PDB entry 7W98 | electron microscopy, 3.60 A resolution | chains D and C of the 4 polymer chains in the assembly

Chain D:
Name: Angiotensin-converting enzyme 2
From: Homo sapiens
Notes: EC 3.4.17.23, 3.4.17.-
UniProtKB: Q9BYF1 (ACE2_HUMAN); residue numbers follow UniProt; this construct covers 17-615
Chain sequence (625 residues; numbered 0 to 624; the number before each row is that of its first residue; numbering starts at 0):
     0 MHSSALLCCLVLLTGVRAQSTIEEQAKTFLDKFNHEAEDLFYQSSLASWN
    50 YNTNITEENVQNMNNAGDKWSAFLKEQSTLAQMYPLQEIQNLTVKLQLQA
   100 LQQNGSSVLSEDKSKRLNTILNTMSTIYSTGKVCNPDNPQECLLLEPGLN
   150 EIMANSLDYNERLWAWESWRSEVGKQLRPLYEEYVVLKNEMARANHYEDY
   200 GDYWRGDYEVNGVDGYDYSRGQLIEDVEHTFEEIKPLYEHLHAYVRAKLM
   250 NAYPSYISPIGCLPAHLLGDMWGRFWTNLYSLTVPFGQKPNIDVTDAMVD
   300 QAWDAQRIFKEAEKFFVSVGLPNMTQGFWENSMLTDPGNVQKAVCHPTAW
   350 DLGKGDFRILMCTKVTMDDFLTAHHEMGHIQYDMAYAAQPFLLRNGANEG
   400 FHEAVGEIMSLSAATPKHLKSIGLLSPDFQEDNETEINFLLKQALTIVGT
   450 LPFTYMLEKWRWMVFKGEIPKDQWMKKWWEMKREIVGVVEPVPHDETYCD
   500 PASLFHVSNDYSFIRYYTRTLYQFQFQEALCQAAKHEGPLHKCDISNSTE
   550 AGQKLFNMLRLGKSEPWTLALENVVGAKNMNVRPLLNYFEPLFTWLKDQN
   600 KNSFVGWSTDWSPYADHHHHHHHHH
Unresolved in the structure: 0-18, 616-624
Construct notes: initiating methionine (0); expression tag (1-16, 616-624)
Swiss-Prot annotation at these positions:
  - region (Interaction with SARS-CoV spike glycoprotein): Asp-30 to Tyr-41, Met-82 to Pro-84, Lys-353 to Arg-357
  - active site: Glu-375 (Proton acceptor), His-505 (Proton donor)
  - binding site (chloride): Arg-169, Trp-477, Lys-481
  - binding site (substrate): Arg-273, His-345, Pro-346, Tyr-515
  - binding site (Zn(2+)): His-374, His-378, Glu-402
  - glycosylation (N-linked (GlcNAc...) asparagine): Asn-53, Asn-90, Asn-103, Asn-322, Asn-432, Asn-546
  - mutagenesis: Ser-19 (S19P: Increases slightly the interaction with RBD domain of SARS-CoV-2 spike protein), Gln-24 to Lys-26 (Slightly inhibits interaction with SARS-CoV spike glycoprotein), Gln-24 (Q24T: Increases slightly the interaction with RBD domain of SARS-CoV-2 spike protein), Ala-25 (A25V: Increases slightly the interaction with RBD domain of SARS-CoV-2 spike protein), Thr-27 (T27Y: Increases slightly the interaction with RBD domain of SARS-CoV-2 spike protein. In sACE2.v2.2; increases interaction with RBD domain of SARS-CoV-2 spike protein ...), Leu-29 (L29F: Increases slightly the interaction with RBD domain of SARS-CoV-2 spike protein), Lys-31 (K31D: Abolishes interaction with SARS-CoV spike glycoprotein; K31Y: Increases slightly the interaction with RBD domain of SARS-CoV-2 spike protein), Asn-33 (N33D: Increases slightly the interaction with RBD domain of SARS-CoV-2 spike protein), His-34 (H34A: Increases slightly the interaction with RBD domain of SARS-CoV-2 spike protein), Glu-37 (E37A: No effect on interaction with SARS-CoV spike glycoprotein), Asp-38 (D38A: No effect on interaction with SARS-CoV spike glycoprotein), Leu-39 (L39R: Increases slightly the interaction with RBD domain of SARS-CoV-2 spike protein), 48 further mutagenesis entries in UniProt
Disulfides: Cys-133/Cys-141, Cys-344/Cys-361, Cys-530/Cys-542

Chain C:
Name: Spike glycoprotein
From: Severe acute respiratory syndrome-related coronavirus
UniProtKB: P0DTC2 (SPIKE_SARS2); numbering as in UniProt (aligned over 1-1206)
Chain sequence (1261 residues; row label = number of the first residue in the row):
     1 MFVFLVLLPLVSSQCVNLRTRTQLPPAYTNSFTRGVYYPDKVFRSSVLHS
    51 TQDLFLPFFSNVTWFHAIHVSGTNGTKRFDNPVLPFNDGVYFASTEKSNI
   101 IRGWIFGTTLDSKTQSLLIVNNATNVVIKVCEFQFCNDPFLGVYYHKNNK
   151 SWMESEFGVYSSANNCTFEYVSQPFLMDLEGKQGNFKNLREFVFKNIDGY
   201 FKIYSKHTPINLVRDLPQGFSALEPLVDLPIGINITRFQTLLALHRSYLT
   251 PGDSSSGWTAGAAAYYVGYLQPRTFLLKYNENGTITDAVDCALDPLSETK
   301 CTLKSFTVEKGIYQTSNFRVQPTESIVRFPNITNLCPFGEVFNATRFASV
   351 YAWNRKRISNCVADYSVLYNSASFSTFKCYGVSPTKLNDLCFTNVYADSF
   401 VIRGDEVRQIAPGQTGKIADYNYKLPDDFTGCVIAWNSNNLDSKVGGNYN
   451 YRYRLFRKSNLKPFERDISTEIYQAGSKPCNGVEGFNCYFPLQSYGFQPT
   501 NGVGYQPYRVVVLSFELLHAPATVCGPKKSTNLVKNKCVNFNFNGLTGTG
   551 VLTESNKKFLPFQQFGRDIADTTDAVRDPQTLEILDITPCSFGGVSVITP
   601 GTNTSNQVAVLYQGVNCTEVPVAIHADQLTPTWRVYSTGSNVFQTRAGCL
   651 IGAEHVNNSYECDIPIGAGICASYQTQTNSRGSASSVASQSIIAYTMSLG
   701 AENSVAYSNNSIAIPTNFTISVTTEILPVSMTKTSVDCTMYICGDSTECS
   751 NLLLQYGSFCTQLNRALTGIAVEQDKNTQEVFAQVKQIYKTPPIKDFGGF
   801 NFSQILPDPSKPSKRSFIEDLLFNKVTLADAGFIKQYGDCLGDIAARDLI
   851 CAQKFNGLTVLPPLLTDEMIAQYTSALLAGTITSGWTFGAGAALQIPFAM
   901 QMAYRFNGIGVTQNVLYENQKLIANQFNSAIGKIQDSLSSTASALGKLQN
   951 VVNQNAQALNTLVKQLSSNFGAISSVLNDILSRLDPPEAEVQIDRLITGR
  1001 LQSLQTYVTQQLIRAAEIRASANLAATKMSECVLGQSKRVDFCGKGYHLM
  1051 SFPQSAPHGVVFLHVTYVPAQEKNFTTAPAICHDGKAHFPREGVFVSNGT
  1101 HWFVTQRNFYEPQIITTDNTFVSGNCDVVIGIVNNTVYDPLQPELDSFKE
  1151 ELDKYFKNHTSPDVDLGDISGINASVVNIQKEIDRLNEVAKNLNESLIDL
  1201 QELGKYEQGSGYIPEAPRDGQAYVRKDGEWVLLSTFLENLYFQGDYKDDD
  1251 DKHHHHHHHHH
Unresolved in the structure: 1-13, 70-76, 156-157, 248-254, 621-640, 677-688, 828-853, 1148-1261
Construct notes: variant Arg-19 (Thr in P0DTC2), Gly-158 (Arg in P0DTC2), Arg-452 (Leu in P0DTC2), Lys-478 (Thr in P0DTC2), Gly-614 (Asp in P0DTC2), Arg-681 (Pro in P0DTC2), Asn-950 (Asp in P0DTC2); conflict Gly-682 (Arg in P0DTC2), Ser-683 (Arg in P0DTC2), Ser-685 (Arg in P0DTC2), Pro-986 (Lys in P0DTC2), Pro-987 (Val in P0DTC2); expression tag (1207-1261)
Swiss-Prot annotation at these positions:
  - region: Asn-280 to Cys-301 (Putative superantigen), Arg-403 to Asp-405 (Integrin-binding motif), Asn-448 to Tyr-451, Tyr-453 to Phe-456 (Immunodominant HLA epitope recognized by the CD8+), Ser-816 to Tyr-837 (Fusion peptide 1), Lys-835 to Phe-855 (Fusion peptide 2), Asp-1163 to Glu-1202 (Heptad repeat 2)
  - site: Arg-815, Ser-816 (Cleavage)
  - glycosylation: Asn-17 (N-linked (GlcNAc...) (complex) asparagine), Asn-61 (N-linked (GlcNAc...) (hybrid) asparagine), Asn-74 (N-linked (GlcNAc...) (complex) asparagine), Asn-122 (N-linked (GlcNAc...) (hybrid) asparagine), Asn-149 (N-linked (GlcNAc...) (complex) asparagine), Asn-165 (N-linked (GlcNAc...) (complex) asparagine), Asn-234 (N-linked (GlcNAc...) (high mannose) asparagine), Asn-282 (N-linked (GlcNAc...) (complex) asparagine), Thr-323 (O-linked (GalNAc) threonine), Ser-325 (O-linked (HexNAc...) serine), Asn-331 (N-linked (GlcNAc...) (complex) asparagine), Asn-343 (N-linked (GlcNAc...) (complex) asparagine), Asn-603 (N-linked (GlcNAc...) (hybrid) asparagine), Asn-616 (N-linked (GlcNAc...) (complex) asparagine), Asn-657 (N-linked (GlcNAc...) (complex) asparagine), Thr-676 (O-linked (GlcNAc...) threonine), Thr-678 (O-linked (GlcNAc...) threonine), Asn-709 (N-linked (GlcNAc...) (high mannose) asparagine), Asn-717 (N-linked (GlcNAc...) (hybrid) asparagine), Asn-801 (N-linked (GlcNAc...) (hybrid) asparagine) and 6 more in UniProt
  - natural variant: Leu-5 (L5F: In strain: Iota/B.1.526), Ser-13 (S13I: In strain: Epsilon/B.1.427/B.1.429), Leu-18 (L18F: In strain: Beta/B.1.351, Gamma/P.1 and 1 more), Arg-19 (T19R: In strain: Delta/B.1.617.2, Omicron/BA.2 and 4 more; this construct carries the variant), Thr-20 (T20N: In strain: Gamma/P.1), Leu-24 to Ala-27 (sequence variant, change not given here; In strain: Omicron/BA.2, Omicron/BA.2.12.1 and 6 more), Pro-26 (P26S: In strain: Gamma/P.1), Gln-52 (Q52H: In strain: Omicron/EG.5.1), Ala-67 (A67V: In strain: Eta/B.1.525, Omicron/BA.1), His-69 to Val-70 (deletion: In strain: Alpha/B.1.1.7, Eta/B.1.525 and 5 more), Gly-75 (G75V: In strain: Lambda/C.37), Thr-76 (T76I: In strain: Lambda/C.37), 80 further natural variant entries in UniProt
  - mutagenesis: His-69 to Val-70 (Increased incorporation of cleaved spike into virions), Asn-121 (N121Q: Partial loss of biliverdin affinity), Arg-190 (R190K: Partial loss of biliverdin affinity), Asn-234 (N234Q: Increased resistance to neutralizing antibodies), Asn-331 (N331Q: Reduced viral infectivity), Asn-343 (N343Q: Reduced viral infectivity), Tyr-453 (Y453F: Decreased HLA binding to NF9 epitope. Increased binding affinity to human ACE2), Ala-475 (A475V: Increased resistance to neutralizing antibodies), Val-483 (V483A: Increased resistance to neutralizing antibodies), Glu-484 (E484D: Increased replication in human TMEM106B overexpressing cells), Phe-490 (F490L: Increased resistance to neutralizing antibodies and human covalescent sera neutralization), Gln-493 (Q493N: Reduced host ACE2-binding affinity in vitro; Q493Y: Reduced host ACE2-binding affinity in vitro), 8 further mutagenesis entries in UniProt
Disulfides: Cys-131/Cys-166, Cys-291/Cys-301, Cys-336/Cys-361, Cys-379/Cys-432, Cys-391/Cys-525, Cys-480/Cys-488, Cys-538/Cys-590, Cys-617/Cys-649, Cys-662/Cys-671, Cys-738/Cys-760, Cys-743/Cys-749, Cys-1032/Cys-1043, Cys-1082/Cys-1126

Chain D / chain C interface:
Contacting residue pairs (24; chain D residue first):
  Ser-19(D) / Ala-475(C)  hydrogen bond (backbone-backbone)
  Ile-21(D) / Phe-486(C)  hydrophobic
  Glu-23(D) / Phe-456(C)
  Glu-23(D) / Tyr-473(C)  hydrogen bond
  Glu-23(D) / Ala-475(C)
  Gln-24(D) / Phe-486(C)
  Gln-24(D) / Asn-487(C)
  Thr-27(D) / Phe-456(C)
  Thr-27(D) / Tyr-489(C)
  Asp-30(D) / Lys-417(C)
  Asp-30(D) / Phe-456(C)
  Lys-31(D) / Glu-484(C)  salt bridge
  Lys-31(D) / Tyr-489(C)
  His-34(D) / Tyr-453(C)
  His-34(D) / Gln-493(C)
  His-34(D) / Ser-494(C)  hydrogen bond (side chain-backbone)
  Glu-37(D) / Tyr-505(C)
  Leu-79(D) / Phe-486(C)
  Met-82(D) / Phe-486(C)
  Lys-353(D) / Asn-501(C)
  Lys-353(D) / Gly-502(C)  hydrogen bond (backbone-backbone)
  Lys-353(D) / Tyr-505(C)
  Asp-355(D) / Thr-500(C)  hydrogen bond
  Arg-357(D) / Thr-500(C)
Also at the interface, not in a pair above, chain D (21 interface residues in all): Thr-20, Lys-26, Glu-35, Asp-38, Gly-352, Gly-354, Arg-393
Also at the interface, not in a pair above, chain C (17 interface residues in all): Gly-485, Gly-496

In short:
21 residues of chain D face 17 of chain C across their interface; the contacts include 5 hydrogen bonds and 1
salt bridge. Polar contacts include Lys-31(D)/Glu-484(C), Glu-23(D)/Tyr-473(C) and His-34(D)/Ser-494(C).
Chain D is Angiotensin-converting enzyme 2 (Homo sapiens) and chain C is Spike glycoprotein (Severe acute
respiratory syndrome-related coronavirus); the structure, SARS-CoV-2 Delta S-ACE2-C1, was determined by
electron microscopy (same publication as 7W99, 7W9B, 7W9C, 7W9E, 7W9F and 7W9I).
